PDB entry 7UZ8 | electron microscopy, 3.10 A resolution | chains A and C of the 9 polymer chains in the assembly

# Chain A (and C)
Name: Spike glycoprotein
Organism: Severe acute respiratory syndrome coronavirus 2
Notes: fragment: Omicron BA.1 Spike 6P; chain C of this document is another copy of the same molecule, construct and numbering; everything in this record applies to it too
UniProtKB: P0DTC2 (SPIKE_SARS2); aligned to UniProt positions 1-1212 over residues 1-1212
Sequence (1253 residues; row label = number of the first residue in the row; note: 9 numbers in that range are skipped by the numbering (no residue carries them; nothing is unmodelled there); a row labelled like 214A-214C holds insertion residues (214A, then the next letters in order)):
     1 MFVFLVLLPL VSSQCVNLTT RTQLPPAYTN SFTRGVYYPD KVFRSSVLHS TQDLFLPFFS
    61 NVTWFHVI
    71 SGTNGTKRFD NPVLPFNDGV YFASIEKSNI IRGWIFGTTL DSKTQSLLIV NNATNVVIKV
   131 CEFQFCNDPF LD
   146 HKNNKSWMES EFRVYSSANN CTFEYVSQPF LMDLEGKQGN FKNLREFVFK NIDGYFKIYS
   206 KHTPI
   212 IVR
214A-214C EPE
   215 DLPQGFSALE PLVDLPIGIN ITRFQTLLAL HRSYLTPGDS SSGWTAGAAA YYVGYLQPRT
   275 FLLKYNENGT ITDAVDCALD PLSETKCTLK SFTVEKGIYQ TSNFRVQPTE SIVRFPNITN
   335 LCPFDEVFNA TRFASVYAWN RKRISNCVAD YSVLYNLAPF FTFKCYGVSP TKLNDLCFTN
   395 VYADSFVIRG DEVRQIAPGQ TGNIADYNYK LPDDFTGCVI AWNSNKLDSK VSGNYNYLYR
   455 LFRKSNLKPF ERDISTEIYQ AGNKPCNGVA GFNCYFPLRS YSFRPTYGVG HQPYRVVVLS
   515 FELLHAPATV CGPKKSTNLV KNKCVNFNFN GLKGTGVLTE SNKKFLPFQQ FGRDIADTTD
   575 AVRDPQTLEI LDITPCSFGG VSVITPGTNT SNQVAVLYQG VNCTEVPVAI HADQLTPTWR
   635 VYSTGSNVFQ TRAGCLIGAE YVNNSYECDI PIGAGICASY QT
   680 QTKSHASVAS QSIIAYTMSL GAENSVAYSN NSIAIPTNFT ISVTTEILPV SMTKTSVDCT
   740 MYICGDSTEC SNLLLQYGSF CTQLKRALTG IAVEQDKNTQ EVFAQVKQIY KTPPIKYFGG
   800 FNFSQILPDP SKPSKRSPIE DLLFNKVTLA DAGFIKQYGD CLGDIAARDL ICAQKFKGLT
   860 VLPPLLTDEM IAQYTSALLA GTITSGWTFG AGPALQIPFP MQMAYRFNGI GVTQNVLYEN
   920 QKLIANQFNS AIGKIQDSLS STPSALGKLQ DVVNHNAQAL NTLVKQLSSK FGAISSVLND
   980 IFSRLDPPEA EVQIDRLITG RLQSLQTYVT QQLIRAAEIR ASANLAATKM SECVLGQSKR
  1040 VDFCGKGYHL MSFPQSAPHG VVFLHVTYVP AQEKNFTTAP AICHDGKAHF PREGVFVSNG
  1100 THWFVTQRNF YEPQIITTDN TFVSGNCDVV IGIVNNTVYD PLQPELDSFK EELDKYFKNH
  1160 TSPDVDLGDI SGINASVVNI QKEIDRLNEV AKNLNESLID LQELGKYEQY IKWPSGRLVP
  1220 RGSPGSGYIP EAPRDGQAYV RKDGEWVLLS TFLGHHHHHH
Disordered / not traced: 1-26, 71-76, 146-152, 179-186, 250-254, 621-635, 680-688, 828-853, 1148-1259
Construct notes: variant Val67 (Ala in P0DTC2), Ile95 (Thr in P0DTC2), Asp142 (Tyr145 in P0DTC2), Arg214 (Asn211 in P0DTC2), Glu214A (Leu212 in P0DTC2), Pro214B (Val213 in P0DTC2), Glu214C (Arg in P0DTC2), Asp339 (Gly in P0DTC2), Leu371 (Ser in P0DTC2), Pro373 (Ser in P0DTC2), Phe375 (Ser in P0DTC2), Asn417 (Lys in P0DTC2), Lys440 (Asn in P0DTC2), Ser446 (Gly in P0DTC2), Asn477 (Ser in P0DTC2), Lys478 (Thr in P0DTC2), Ala484 (Glu in P0DTC2), Arg493 (Gln in P0DTC2), Ser496 (Gly in P0DTC2), Arg498 (Gln in P0DTC2), Tyr501 (Asn in P0DTC2), His505 (Tyr in P0DTC2), Lys547 (Thr in P0DTC2), Gly614 (Asp in P0DTC2), Tyr655 (His in P0DTC2), Lys682 (Asn679 in P0DTC2), His684 (Ala in P0DTC2), Ala685 (Arg in P0DTC2), Lys764 (Asn in P0DTC2), Tyr796 (Asp in P0DTC2), Lys856 (Asn in P0DTC2), His954 (Gln in P0DTC2), Lys969 (Asn in P0DTC2), Phe981 (Leu in P0DTC2); insertion (212-213); engineered mutation Pro817 (Phe in P0DTC2), Pro892 (Ala in P0DTC2), Pro899 (Ala in P0DTC2), Pro942 (Ala in P0DTC2), Pro986 (Lys in P0DTC2), Pro987 (Val in P0DTC2); expression tag (1213-1259)
Disulfide bonds: Cys131-Cys166, Cys291-Cys301, Cys336-Cys361, Cys379-Cys432, Cys391-Cys525, Cys480-Cys488, Cys617-Cys649, Cys662-Cys671, Cys738-Cys760, Cys743-Cys749, Cys1032-Cys1043, Cys1082-Cys1126
Glycans and other covalent adducts: N-acetylglucosamine (NAG) linked to Asn282, Asn331, Asn343, Asn616, Asn709, Asn717, Asn801, Asn1074, Asn1098, Asn1134

# Chain A / chain C interface
Pairs across the interface (146):
  Tyr38(A) - Phe562(C)  hydrophobic
  Lys41(A) - Phe562(C)
  Lys41(A) - Gln563(C)
  Lys41(A) - Gln564(C)  hydrogen bond (backbone-backbone)
  Lys41(A) - Phe565(C)
  Val42(A) - Gln563(C)  hydrogen bond (backbone-side chain)
  Val42(A) - Phe565(C)
  Val42(A) - Arg567(C)
  Phe43(A) - Lys558(C)
  Phe43(A) - Phe559(C)  hydrophobic
  Phe43(A) - Gln563(C)
  Phe43(A) - Phe565(C)  hydrogen bond (backbone-backbone)
  Phe43(A) - Gly566(C)
  Phe43(A) - Arg567(C)  hydrogen bond (backbone-backbone)
  Arg44(A) - Arg567(C)
  Cys166(A) - Arg357(C)  hydrogen bond (backbone-side chain)
  Thr167(A) - Arg357(C)
  Thr167(A) - Ser359(C)
  Phe168(A) - Asn360(C)
  Glu224(A) - Phe562(C)
  Pro225(A) - Phe562(C)
  Asn282(A) - Lys558(C)
  Asn282(A) - Leu560(C)
  Gly283(A) - Leu560(C)
  Gly283(A) - Gln563(C)
  Asp737(A) - Asn317(C)  hydrogen bond
  Asp737(A) - Arg319(C)  salt bridge
  Thr739(A) - Arg319(C)  hydrogen bond
  Met740(A) - Arg319(C)
  Met740(A) - Phe592(C)  hydrophobic
  Asp745(A) - Thr549(C)
  Gln755(A) - Ser968(C)
  Gln755(A) - Lys969(C)
  Gln755(A) - Phe970(C)
  Gln755(A) - Gly971(C)  hydrogen bond (side chain-backbone)
  Tyr756(A) - Gln965(C)
  Tyr756(A) - Ser968(C)
  Ser758(A) - Thr961(C)
  Ser758(A) - Gln965(C)
  Phe759(A) - Gln965(C)
  Phe759(A) - Ser1003(C)
  Gln762(A) - Thr961(C)  hydrogen bond
  Lys764(A) - Asn317(C)
  Gln784(A) - Asp1041(C)
  Gln787(A) - Ala701(C)
  Gln787(A) - Asn703(C)  hydrogen bond
  Ile788(A) - Leu699(C)  hydrophobic
  Ile788(A) - Gly700(C)
  Ile788(A) - Ala701(C)  hydrogen bond (backbone-backbone)
  Ile788(A) - Glu702(C)
  Ile788(A) - Asn703(C)  hydrogen bond (backbone-backbone)
  Tyr789(A) - Asn703(C)
  Tyr789(A) - Val705(C)  hydrophobic
  Lys790(A) - Glu702(C)
  Lys790(A) - Asn703(C)
  Lys790(A) - Ser704(C)
  Lys790(A) - Val705(C)
  Pro792(A) - Tyr707(C)  hydrophobic
  Tyr796(A) - Tyr707(C)
  Tyr796(A) - Asn709(C)
  Phe797(A) - Tyr707(C)
  Phe855(A) - Pro589(C)  hydrophobic
  Phe855(A) - Phe592(C)
  Lys856(A) - Thr572(C)
  Gly857(A) - Phe592(C)
  Leu861(A) - Gln613(C)
  Pro862(A) - Ala647(C)  hydrophobic
  Pro862(A) - Ala668(C)  hydrophobic
  Pro863(A) - Ala668(C)  hydrogen bond (backbone-backbone)
  Leu864(A) - Pro665(C)  hydrophobic
  Leu864(A) - Ala668(C)
  Leu864(A) - Gly669(C)  hydrogen bond (backbone-backbone)
  Leu864(A) - Met697(C)  hydrophobic
  Leu865(A) - Met697(C)  hydrophobic
  Thr866(A) - Arg646(C)
  Thr866(A) - Ala668(C)
  Thr866(A) - Gly669(C)
  Met869(A) - Gly669(C)
  Met869(A) - Met697(C)  hydrophobic
  Met869(A) - Leu699(C)
  Gln872(A) - Leu699(C)
  Gln872(A) - Glu702(C)
  Tyr873(A) - Leu699(C)
  Thr883(A) - Val705(C)
  Thr883(A) - Tyr707(C)
  Trp886(A) - Tyr1047(C)
  Gly889(A) - Asp1041(C)
  Ala890(A) - Gly1046(C)
  Ala890(A) - Tyr1047(C)  hydrophobic
  Ala890(A) - Pro1069(C)
  Pro892(A) - Pro1069(C)
  Pro892(A) - Glu1072(C)
  Ala893(A) - Val705(C)  hydrophobic
  Leu894(A) - Ala713(C)
  Leu894(A) - Pro715(C)
  Leu894(A) - Glu1072(C)
  Gln895(A) - Val705(C)
  Gln895(A) - Ala706(C)
  Gln895(A) - Ser711(C)  hydrogen bond
  Gln895(A) - Ile712(C)
  Gln895(A) - Ala713(C)  hydrogen bond (backbone-backbone)
  Gln895(A) - Asn1074(C)  hydrogen bond
  Ile896(A) - Tyr707(C)
  Ile896(A) - Ser711(C)
  Ile896(A) - Ile712(C)  hydrophobic
  Pro897(A) - Tyr707(C)  hydrophobic
  Pro897(A) - Ser708(C)
  Pro897(A) - Asn709(C)
  Pro897(A) - Ser711(C)
  Pro897(A) - Thr1077(C)
  Phe898(A) - Tyr707(C)  hydrogen bond (backbone-side chain)
  Met900(A) - Thr1077(C)  hydrogen bond
  Tyr904(A) - Ile712(C)
  Tyr904(A) - Val1094(C)
  Tyr904(A) - Arg1107(C)
  Asn907(A) - Arg1107(C)
  Gln913(A) - Phe1089(C)
  Gln913(A) - Pro1090(C)
  Asn914(A) - Phe1121(C)
  Asn914(A) - Ser1123(C)  hydrogen bond
  Tyr917(A) - Pro1079(C)
  Tyr917(A) - Phe1089(C)  hydrophobic
  Tyr917(A) - Val1129(C)
  Glu918(A) - Ser1123(C)
  Glu918(A) - Val1128(C)
  Lys921(A) - Ile1130(C)
  Val963(A) - Ala570(C)  hydrophobic
  Asp994(A) - Gly971(C)
  Asp994(A) - Arg995(C)  salt bridge
  Gln1002(A) - Gln1002(C)
  Gln1005(A) - Thr1006(C)
  Thr1009(A) - Thr1009(C)
  Thr1009(A) - Gln1010(C)
  Leu1012(A) - Gln1010(C)
  Arg1019(A) - Glu1017(C)  salt bridge
  Thr1027(A) - Arg1039(C)
  Ser1030(A) - Val1040(C)
  Ser1030(A) - Asp1041(C)
  Glu1031(A) - Arg1039(C)  salt bridge
  Glu1031(A) - Val1040(C)
  Leu1034(A) - Val1040(C)
  Leu1034(A) - Asp1041(C)
  Gly1035(A) - Val1040(C)
  Arg1039(A) - Arg1039(C)
  Leu1141(A) - Leu1141(C)  hydrophobic
  Glu1144(A) - Leu1141(C)
Also at the interface, not in a pair above, chain A (92 interface residues in all): Asp40, Val47, Asn165, Pro230, Thr284, Ser735, Gly757, Arg765, Lys786, Ile882, Thr887, Gly891, Pro899, Gln920, Asn960, Ile1013
Also at the interface, not in a pair above, chain C (91 interface residues in all): Gln314, Pro521, Thr523, Lys557, Ile569, Cys662, Gly667, Ile670, Cys671, Asn710, Gln957, Lys964, Ile1013, Val1068, Ala1070, Ala1078, Leu1145

# In short
92 residues of chain A and 91 residues of chain C are in contact, with 20 hydrogen bonds and 4 salt bridges.
Polar contacts include Asp737(A)-Arg319(C), Asp994(A)-Arg995(C) and Arg1019(A)-Glu1017(C). Covalently linked
N-acetylglucosamine: at Asn282(A), Asn331(A), Asn343(A), Asn616(A), Asn709(A) and Asn717(A) and 4 more.
Chain A and chain C are both Spike glycoprotein (Severe acute respiratory syndrome coronavirus 2); the
structure, Structure of the SARS-CoV-2 Omicron BA.1 S 6P trimer in complex with the mouse antibody Fab ...,
was determined by electron microscopy, deposited together with 7UZ4, 7UZ6, 7UZ7, 7UZ9, 7UZA, 7UZB, 7UZC and
7UZD.
